5XM0 - chains C and J of the 10 polymer chains in the assembly; structure by X-ray diffraction, 2.87 A resolution.

# Chain C
Molecule: Histone H2A type 1-B
Organism: Mus musculus
Reference sequence: C0HKE1 (H2A1B_MOUSE); residues 0-129 here correspond to UniProt positions 1-130 (UniProt number = residue number + 1)
Amino-acid sequence (133 residues; each row starts with the number of its first residue; numbers below 1 keep their minus sign (Gly-3 is residue -3)):
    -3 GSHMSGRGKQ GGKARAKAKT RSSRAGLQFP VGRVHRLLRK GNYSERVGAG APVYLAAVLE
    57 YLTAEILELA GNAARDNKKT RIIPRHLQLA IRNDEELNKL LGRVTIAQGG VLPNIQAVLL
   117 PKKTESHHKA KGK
Not modelled in the structure: -3 to 13, 119-129
Construct notes: expression tag (-3 to -1)

# Chain J
Molecule: 146-nt DNA strand
Organism: Homo sapiens
Sequence (146 nucleotides; row label = number of the first residue in the row):
   147 ATCAATATCC ACCTGCAGAT TCTACCAAAA GTGTATTTGG AAACTGCTCC ATCAAAAGGC
   207 ATGTTCAGCT GAATTCAGCT GAACATGCCT TTTGATGGAG CAGTTTCCAA ATACACTTTT
   267 GGTAGAATCT GCAGGTGGAT ATTGAT

# How chain C and chain J interact
Pairs across the interface (14):
  Thr16(C) with DG267(J), sugar contact
  Arg29(C) with DG268(J), hydrogen bond to the phosphate; DT269(J), salt bridge to the phosphate
  Arg42(C) with DT258(J), hydrogen bond to the sugar; DA259(J), phosphate contact
  Val43(C) with DT258(J), phosphate contact; DA259(J), hydrogen bond to the phosphate
  Gly44(C) with DT258(J), phosphate contact
  Ala45(C) with DT258(J), hydrogen bond to the phosphate
  Lys75(C) with DC278(J), phosphate contact
  Thr76(C) with DG277(J), sugar contact; DC278(J), hydrogen bond to the phosphate
  Arg77(C) with DG277(J), hydrogen bond to the sugar; DC278(J), hydrogen bond to the phosphate
Other interface residues (no listed pair), chain C (12 interface residues in all): Pro26, Glu41, Lys74
Other interface residues (no listed pair), chain J (8 interface residues in all): DA279

# In short
12 residues of chain C face 8 of chain J across their interface; the contacts include 7 hydrogen bonds and 1
salt bridge. Among the polar pairs are Arg42(C)-DT258(J), Arg77(C)-DG277(J) and Arg29(C)-DG268(J).
Here chain C is Histone H2A type 1-B (Mus musculus) and chain J is a 146-nt DNA strand (Homo sapiens). Entry
5XM0 (The mouse nucleosome structure containing H2A, H2B type3-A, H3.3, and H4) was determined by X-ray
diffraction (same publication as 5XM1).
